PDB entry 3P3X | X-ray diffraction, 2.30 A resolution | chain A

[Chain A]
Molecule: Cytochrome P450
From: Streptomyces Thioluteus
Reference sequence: Q70KH6 (Q70KH6_9ACTO); aligned to UniProt positions 1-405 over residues 1-405 (the alignment contains insertions or deletions, so no single offset holds)
Amino-acid sequence (416 residues; each row starts with the number of its first residue; numbers below 1 keep their minus sign (Ile-9 is residue -9)):
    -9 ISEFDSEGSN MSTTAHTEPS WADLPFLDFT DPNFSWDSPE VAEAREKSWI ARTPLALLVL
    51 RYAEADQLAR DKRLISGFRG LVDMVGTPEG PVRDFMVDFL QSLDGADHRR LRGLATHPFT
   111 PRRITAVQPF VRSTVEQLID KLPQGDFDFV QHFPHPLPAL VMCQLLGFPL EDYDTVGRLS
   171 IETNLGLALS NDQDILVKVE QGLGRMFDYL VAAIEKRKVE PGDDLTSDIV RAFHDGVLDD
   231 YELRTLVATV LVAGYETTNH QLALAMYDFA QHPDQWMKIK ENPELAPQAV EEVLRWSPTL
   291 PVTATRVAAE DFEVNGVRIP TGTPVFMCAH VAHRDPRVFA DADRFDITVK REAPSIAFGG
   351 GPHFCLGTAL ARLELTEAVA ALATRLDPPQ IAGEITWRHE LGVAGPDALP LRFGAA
Unresolved in the structure: -9 to 7, 405-406
Differences from the reference sequence: expression tag (-9 to 0)
UniProt features mapped onto this chain:
  - binding site (heme b): His98, Arg102, Arg296, Gly350, His353, Cys355
Metal / ion sites: heme Fe near Cys355 (its only coordinating residue here)
Ligand contacts: heme (HEM): Leu90, Gln91, His98, Arg102, Phe109, Met152, Val240, Ala243, Gly244, Thr247, Thr248, Gln251, Leu284, Thr289, Leu290, Thr293, Ala294, Arg296, Ala347, Phe348, Gly349, Gly350, Pro352, His353, Phe354, Cys355, Leu356, Gly357, Leu360, Ala361, Glu364, Leu365

[In short]
Chain A binds heme. Curated annotation (UniProt) lists 6 heme b-binding residues.
Chain A is Cytochrome P450 (Streptomyces Thioluteus); the structure, Crystal Structure of the Cytochrome P450
Monooxygenase AurH (nterm-AurH-I) from Streptomyces Thioluteus, was determined by X-ray diffraction (same
publication as 3P3L, 3P3O and 3P3Z).
